PDB entry 7B20 | X-ray diffraction, 2.18 A resolution | chains B and F of the 8 polymer chains in the assembly

[Chain B]
Name: DtxR family iron (Metal) dependent repressor
Source organism: Saccharopolyspora erythraea (strain ATCC 11635 / DSM 40517 / JCM 4748 / NBRC 13426 / NCIMB 8594 / NRRL 2338)
UniProtKB: A0A2A9J1W2 (A0A2A9J1W2_SACEN); numbering as in UniProt (aligned over 1-231)
Amino-acid sequence (233 residues; row label = number of the first residue in the row; numbers below 1 keep their minus sign (Gly-1 is residue -1)):
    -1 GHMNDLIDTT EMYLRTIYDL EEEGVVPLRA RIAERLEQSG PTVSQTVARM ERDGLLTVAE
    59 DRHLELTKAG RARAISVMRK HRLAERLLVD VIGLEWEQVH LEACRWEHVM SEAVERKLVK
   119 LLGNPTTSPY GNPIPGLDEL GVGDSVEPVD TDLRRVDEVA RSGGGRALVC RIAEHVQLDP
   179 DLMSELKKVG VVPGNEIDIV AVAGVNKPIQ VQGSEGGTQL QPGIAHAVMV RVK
Not modelled in the structure: -1 to 1, 141-142
Sequence notes: expression tag (-1 to 0)
Bound ions: Fe2+ site 1: Met10, Cys102, Glu105, His106; Fe2+ site 2: His79, Glu83, His98, Glu172, Gln175
Reported in the primary citation:
  - binding site for consensus DNA-binding sequence: Thr7, Tyr11, Arg27, Ala28, Arg29, Gln36, Ser37, Pro39, Thr40, Ser42, Gln43, Thr44, Arg47, Arg50, Arg60

[Chain F]
Molecule: consensus DNA-binding sequence
Sequence (30 nucleotides; row label = number of the first residue in the row):
     1 CGTACTTAGG TTAGGCTAAC CTAAGTCACG
Not modelled in the structure: 30

[Chain B / chain F interface]
Pairs across the interface (12; chain B residue first):
  Leu26(B) with DG9(F), phosphate contact; DG10(F), phosphate contact
  Arg27(B) with DG10(F), salt bridge to the phosphate; DT11(F), salt bridge to the phosphate
  Ala28(B) with DG9(F), phosphate contact; DG10(F), hydrogen bond to the phosphate
  Arg29(B) with DG9(F), salt bridge to the phosphate
  Pro39(B) with DT11(F), base contact; DT12(F), base contact
  Ser42(B) with DT11(F), hydrogen bond to the phosphate
  Arg60(B) with DG9(F), phosphate contact; DG10(F), salt bridge to the phosphate
Other interface residues (no listed pair), chain B (8 interface residues in all): Gly38
Other interface residues (no listed pair), chain F (5 interface residues in all): DA13

[Summary]
8 residues of chain B face 5 of chain F across their interface, with 2 hydrogen bonds and 4 salt bridges.
Polar contacts include Ala28(B)-DG10(F), Ser42(B)-DT11(F) and Arg27(B)-DG10(F). Met10(B), Cys102(B), Glu105(B)
and His106(B) coordinate Fe2+ site 1. The paper reports a binding site for consensus DNA-binding sequence at
Thr7(B), Tyr11(B) and Arg27(B) among others.
Chain B is DtxR family iron (Metal) dependent repressor (Saccharopolyspora erythraea (strain ATCC 11635 / DSM
40517 / JCM 4748 / NBRC 13426 / NCIMB 8594 / NRRL 2338)) and chain F is consensus DNA-binding sequence; the
structure, DtxR-like iron-dependent regulator IdeR complexed with iron and its consensus DNA-binding sequence,
was determined by X-ray diffraction, deposited together with 7B1V, 7B1Y, 7B23, 7B24 and 7B25.
